Entry 5WQ9 (electron microscopy, 4.22 A resolution (low resolution: residue-level contacts below are approximate; hydrogen-bond / salt-bridge calls are withheld)); this record covers chains A and C of the 15 polymer chains in the assembly.

== Chain A (and C) ==
Name: Type II secretion system protein D
Source organism: Vibrio cholerae O1 biovar El Tor str. N16961
Notes: chain C of this document is another copy of the same molecule, construct and numbering; everything in this record applies to it too
UniProtKB: P45779 (GSPD_VIBCH); residues 1-650 here correspond to UniProt positions 25-674 (UniProt number = residue number + 24)
Chain sequence (650 residues; each row starts with the number of its first residue):
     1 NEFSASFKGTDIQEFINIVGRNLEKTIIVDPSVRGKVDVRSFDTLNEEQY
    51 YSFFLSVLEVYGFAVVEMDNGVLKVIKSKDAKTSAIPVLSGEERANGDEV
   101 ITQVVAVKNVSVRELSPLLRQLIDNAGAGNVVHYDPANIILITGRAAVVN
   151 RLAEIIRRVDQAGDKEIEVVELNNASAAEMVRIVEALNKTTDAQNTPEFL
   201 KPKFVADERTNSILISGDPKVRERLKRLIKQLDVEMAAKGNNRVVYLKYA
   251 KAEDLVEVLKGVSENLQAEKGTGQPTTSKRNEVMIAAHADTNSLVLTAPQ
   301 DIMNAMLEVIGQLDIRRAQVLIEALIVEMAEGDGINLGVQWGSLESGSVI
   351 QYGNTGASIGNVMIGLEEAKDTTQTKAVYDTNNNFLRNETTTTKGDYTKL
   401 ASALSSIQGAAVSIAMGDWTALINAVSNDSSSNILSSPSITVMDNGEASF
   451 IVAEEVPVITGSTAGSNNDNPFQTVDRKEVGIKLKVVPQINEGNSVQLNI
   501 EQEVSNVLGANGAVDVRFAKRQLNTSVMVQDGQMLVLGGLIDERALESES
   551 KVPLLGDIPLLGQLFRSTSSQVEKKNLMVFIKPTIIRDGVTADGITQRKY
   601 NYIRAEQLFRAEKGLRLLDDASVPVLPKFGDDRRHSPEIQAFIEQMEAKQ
Not modelled in the structure: 1-96, 189-202, 265-282, 379-387, 462-471, 509-514, 647-650
Construct notes: engineered mutation Ala-453 (Gly477 in P45779)
Swiss-Prot annotation at these positions:
  - region: Asp-371 to Thr-393 (Cap gate)

== Interface between chain A and chain C ==
Residue-residue contacts (18):
  Asp-333(A) with Leu-618(C)
  Ile-335(A) with Leu-617(C); Leu-618(C)
  Leu-337(A) with Leu-617(C)
  Ile-541(A) with Arg-633(C)
  Glu-543(A) with Pro-624(C)
  Ala-545(A) with Pro-624(C)
  Glu-547(A) with Gly-614(C); Leu-615(C); Arg-616(C)
  Glu-549(A) with Arg-616(C)
  Thr-568(A) with Arg-616(C); Leu-617(C)
  Ser-570(A) with Leu-615(C); Leu-618(C)
  Val-572(A) with Leu-615(C); Leu-618(C); Ser-622(C)
Other interface residues (no listed pair), chain A (16 interface residues in all): Arg-544, Ser-548, Arg-566, Gln-571, Lys-574
Other interface residues (no listed pair), chain C (10 interface residues in all): Val-623, Ser-636

== In short ==
16 residues of chain A face 10 of chain C across their interface.
Chain A and chain C are both Type II secretion system protein D (Vibrio cholerae O1 biovar El Tor str.
N16961); the structure, CryoEM structure of type II secretion system secretin GspD G453A mutant in Vibrio
cholerae, was determined by electron microscopy (same publication as 5WQ7 and 5WQ8).
